PDB entry 5TGV | X-ray diffraction, 2.97 A resolution | chains D and E of the 6 polymer chains in the assembly

== Chain D ==
Protein: Hemagglutinin HA2 chain
Source organism: Influenza A virus
Reference sequence: A0A0J9X253 (A0A0J9X253_9INFA); residue numbers follow UniProt; this construct covers 2-174
Sequence (180 residues; row label = number of the first residue in the row):
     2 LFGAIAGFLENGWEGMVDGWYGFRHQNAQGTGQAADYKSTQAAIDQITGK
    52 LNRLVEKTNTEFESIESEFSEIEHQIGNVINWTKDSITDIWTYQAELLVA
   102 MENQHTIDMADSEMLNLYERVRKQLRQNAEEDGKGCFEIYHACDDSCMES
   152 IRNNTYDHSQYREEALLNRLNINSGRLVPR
Unresolved in the structure: 58-60, 173-181
Construct notes: expression tag (175-181)
Disulfide bonds: Cys144-Cys148

== Chain E ==
Protein: Hemagglutinin HA1 chain
Source organism: Influenza A virus
Reference sequence: A0A0J9X252 (A0A0J9X252_9INFA); the construct lacks a stretch of the UniProt sequence and is renumbered around it, so the offset changes along the chain: 7-129 = UniProt 1-123; 130-158 = UniProt 125-153; 159-263 = UniProt 156-260; 265-276 = UniProt 261-272; 1 more segments
Sequence (323 residues; row label = number of the first residue in the row; note: 1 number in that range is skipped by the numbering (no residue carries it; nothing is unmodelled there); a row labelled like 158A-158B holds insertion residues (158A, then the next letters in order)):
     7 ADPGDKICLGHHAVANGTIVKTLTNEQEEVTNATETVESTGINRLCMKGR
    57 KHKDLGNCHPIGMLIGTPACDLHLTGMWDTLIERENAIAYCYPGATVNVE
   107 ALRQKIMESGGINKISTGFTYGS
  129A S
   130 INSAGTTRACMRNGGNSFYAELKWLVSKS
158A-158B AG
   159 QNFPQTTNTYRNTDTAEHLIMWGIHHPSSTQEKNTLYGTQSLSISVGSST
   209 YRNNFVPVVGARPQVNGLSSRIDFHWTLVQPGDNITFSHNGGLIAPSRVS
   259 KLIGR
   265 GLGIQSDAPIDN
  276A N
   277 CESKCFWRGGSINTRLPFQNLSPRTVGQCPKYVNRRSLMLATGMRNVPEL
Unresolved in the structure: 7-10, 326
Construct notes: engineered mutation Ala158A (Lys154 in A0A0J9X252), Thr193 (Asp190 in A0A0J9X252), Leu226 (Gln223 in A0A0J9X252), Ser228 (Gly225 in A0A0J9X252)
Disulfide bonds: Cys52-Cys277, Cys64-Cys76, Cys97-Cys139, Cys281-Cys305
Covalently attached groups: N-acetylglucosamine (NAG) linked to Asn242
Small-molecule neighbours: N-acetyl-alpha-neuraminic acid (SIA): Tyr98, Gly134, Thr135, Thr136, Arg137, Asn145, Trp153, Val155, His183, Ser186, Glu190, Leu194, Ser228
From the paper describing this entry:
  - binding site for N-acetyl-alpha-neuraminic acid: Tyr98, Trp153
  - binding site for beta-D-galactopyranose: Leu226
  - mutagenesis - Q226L/G228S, G228S: abolished binding to alpha2-3 sialosides
  - mutagenesis - Q226L/G228S: unchanged binding to human-type alpha2-6 receptors

== How chain D and chain E interact ==
Contacting residue pairs (10; chain D residue first):
  Glu74(D) - Ala107(E)
  His75(D) - Ala107(E)
  His75(D) - Gln110(E)
  His75(D) - Lys111(E)
  His75(D) - Glu114(E)  salt bridge
  Gln76(D) - Glu106(E)
  Gln76(D) - Gln110(E)
  Asn79(D) - Gln110(E)
  Asn79(D) - Glu114(E)  hydrogen bond
  Asp90(D) - Lys307(E)  salt bridge
Other interface residues (no listed pair), chain D (6 interface residues in all): Glu72
Other interface residues (no listed pair), chain E (7 interface residues in all): Leu236

== In short ==
Chain D and chain E form an interface of 6 and 7 residues respectively; the contacts include 1 hydrogen bond
and 2 salt bridges. Polar contacts include His75(D)-Glu114(E), Asp90(D)-Lys307(E) and Asn79(D)-Glu114(E). The
paper reports a binding site for N-acetyl-alpha-neuraminic acid at Tyr98(E) and Trp153(E); Q226L/G228S and
G228S of chain E abolish binding to alpha2-3 sialosides.
Here chain D is Hemagglutinin HA2 chain and chain E is Hemagglutinin HA1 chain, both from Influenza A virus.
Entry 5TGV (Crystal structure of H10 hemagglutinin mutant (K158aA-D193T-Q226L-G228S) from Jiangxi-Donghu
(2013) H10N8 influenza virus in complex with ...) was determined by X-ray diffraction (same publication as
5TGO, 5TGU, 5TH0, 5TH1, 5THB, 5THC and 5THF).
